6PSN - chains A and L of the 8 polymer chains in the assembly; structure by electron microscopy, 4.60 A resolution (low resolution: residue-level contacts below are approximate; hydrogen-bond / salt-bridge calls are withheld).

== Chain A ==
Name: Protective antigen
Source organism: Bacillus anthracis
UniProtKB: P13423 (PAG_BACAN); residues 168-735 here correspond to UniProt positions 197-764 (UniProt number = residue number + 29)
Sequence (568 residues; numbered 168 to 735; the number before each row is that of its first residue):
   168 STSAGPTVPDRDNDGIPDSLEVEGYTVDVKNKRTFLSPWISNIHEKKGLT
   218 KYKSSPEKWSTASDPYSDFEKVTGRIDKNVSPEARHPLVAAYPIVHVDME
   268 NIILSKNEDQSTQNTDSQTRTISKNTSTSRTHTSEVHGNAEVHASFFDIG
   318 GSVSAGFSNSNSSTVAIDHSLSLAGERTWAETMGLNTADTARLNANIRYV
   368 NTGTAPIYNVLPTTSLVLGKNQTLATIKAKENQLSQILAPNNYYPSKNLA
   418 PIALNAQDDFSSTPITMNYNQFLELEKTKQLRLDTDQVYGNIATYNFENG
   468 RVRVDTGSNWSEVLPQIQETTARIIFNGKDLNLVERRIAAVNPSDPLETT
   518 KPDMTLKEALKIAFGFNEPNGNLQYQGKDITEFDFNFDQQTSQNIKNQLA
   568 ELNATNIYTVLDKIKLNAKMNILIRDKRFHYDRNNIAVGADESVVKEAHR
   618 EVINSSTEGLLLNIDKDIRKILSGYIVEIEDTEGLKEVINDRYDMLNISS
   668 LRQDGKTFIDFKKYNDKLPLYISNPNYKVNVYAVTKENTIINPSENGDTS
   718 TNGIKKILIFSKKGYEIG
Disordered / not traced: 168-173
UniProt features mapped onto this chain:
  - region: Phe202 to Ile210 (Alpha-clamp)
  - binding site (Ca(2+)): Asp177, Asp179, Asp181, Ile183, Glu188, Ser222, Lys225, Asp235
  - site: Arg178 (Alpha-clamp), Leu187 (Alpha-clamp), Phe236 (Alpha-clamp), Phe314, Asp315 (Cleavage), Phe427 (Phi-clamp), Phe464 (Alpha-clamp), Asp683 (Essential for binding to cell receptor)
Ion coordination: Ca2+ site 1: Asp179, Asp181, Ile183; Ca2+ site 2: Asp179, Asp181, Ser222, Lys225, Asp235

== Chain L ==
Name: Lethal factor
Source organism: Bacillus anthracis
Notes: EC 3.4.24.83
UniProtKB: P15917 (LEF_BACAN); residues -32 to 776 here correspond to UniProt positions 1-809 (UniProt number = residue number + 33)
Sequence (809 residues; row label = number of the first residue in the row; numbers below 1 keep their minus sign (Met-32 is residue -32)):
   -32 MNIKKEFIKVISMSCLVTAITLSGPVFIPLVQGAGGHGDVGMHVKEKEKN
    18 KDENKRKDEERNKTQEEHLKEIMKHIVKIEVKGEEAVKKEAAEKLLEKVP
    68 SDVLEMYKAIGGKIYIVDGDITKHISLEALSEDKKKIKDIYGKDALLHEH
   118 YVYAKEGYEPVLVIQSSEDYVENTEKALNVYYEIGKILSRDILSKINQPY
   168 QKFLDVLNTIKNASDSDGQDLLFTNQLKEHPTDFSVEFLEQNSNEVQEVF
   218 AKAFAYYIEPQHRDVLQLYAPEAFNYMDKFNEQEINLSLEELKDQRMLAR
   268 YEKWEKIKQHYQHWSDSLSEEGRGLLKKLQIPIEPKKDDIIHSLSQEEKE
   318 LLKRIQIDSSDFLSTEEKEFLKKLQIDIRDSLSEEEKELLNRIQVDSSNP
   368 LSEKEKEFLKKLKLDIQPYDINQRLQDTGGLIDSPSINLDVRKQYKRDIQ
   418 NIDALLHQSIGSTLYNKIYLYENMNINNLTATLGADLVDSTDNTKINRGI
   468 FNEFKKNFKYSISSNYMIVDINERPALDNERLKWRIQLSPDTRAGYLENG
   518 KLILQRNIGLEIKDVQIIKQSEKEYIRIDAKVVPKSKIDTKIQEAQLNIN
   568 QEWNKALGLPKYTKLITFNVHNRYASNIVESAYLILNEWKNNIQSDLIKK
   618 VTNYLVDGNGRFVFTDITLPNIAEQYTHQDEIYEQVHSKGLYVPESRSIL
   668 LHGPSKGVELRNDSEGFIHEFGHAVDDYAGYLLDKNQSDLVTNSKKFIDI
   718 FKEEGSNLTSYGRTNEAEFFAEAFRLMHSTDHAERLKVQKNAPKTFQFIN
   768 DQIKFIINS
Disordered / not traced: -32 to 30, 251-776
UniProt features mapped onto this chain:
  - region: Arg263 to Gln297 (IIA)
  - active site: Glu687 (Proton acceptor)
  - binding site (Zn(2+)): His686, His690, Tyr728, Glu735
Reported in the primary citation:
  - conformationally variable residues: Asp184, Asp187

== How chain A and chain L interact ==
Pairs across the interface (33; chain A residue first):
  Val175(A) with Gln228(L)
  Pro176(A) with His42(L)
  Arg178(A) with Ile39(L); His42(L); Ile43(L)
  Asn180(A) with His35(L)
  Ser186(A) with Gln228(L)
  Leu187(A) with Gln228(L)
  Glu190(A) with Glu139(L); Asn140(L); Thr141(L)
  Asp195(A) with Tyr236(L)
  Lys197(A) with Leu235(L)
  Phe202(A) with Leu235(L)
  Ser204(A) with Val232(L)
  Pro205(A) with His229(L)
  Trp206(A) with Tyr108(L)
  Ile207(A) with Tyr108(L); His229(L); Val232(L)
  Ser208(A) with Tyr108(L)
  Asn209(A) with Ile107(L); Tyr108(L); Asp187(L)
  Ile210(A) with Asp184(L); Leu188(L); Tyr236(L)
  His211(A) with Tyr236(L)
  Lys213(A) with Asp187(L); Lys195(L)
  Lys214(A) with Asp184(L); Tyr236(L)
  Glu224(A) with Ile43(L)
Interface residues without a listed pair, chain L (23 interface residues in all): Glu38, Glu142, Tyr223, Gln234, Pro238

== Overview ==
Chain A and chain L form an interface of 21 and 23 residues respectively. Asp179(A), Asp181(A) and Ile183(A)
form the Ca2+ site 1. Curated annotation (UniProt) lists 8 Ca2+-binding residues on chain A; active-site
residue Glu687(L) and 4 Zn2+-binding residues on chain L. From the paper: conformational variability at
Asp184(L) and Asp187(L).
Here chain A is Protective antigen and chain L is Lethal factor, both from Bacillus anthracis. Entry 6PSN
(Anthrax toxin protective antigen channels bound to lethal factor) was determined by electron microscopy (same
publication as 6UZB, 6UZD and 6UZE).
